9EAW - chains A and B; structure by X-ray diffraction, 2.26 A resolution.

[Chain A (and B)]
Name: Carbonic anhydrase
Source organism: Escherichia coli BL21(DE3)
Notes: EC 4.2.1.1; chain B of this document is another copy of the same molecule, construct and numbering; everything in this record applies to it too
Reference sequence: A0A140NBR3 (A0A140NBR3_ECOBD); residues 1-220 here = UniProt positions 1-220
Chain sequence (220 residues; numbered 1 to 220; the number before each row is that of its first residue):
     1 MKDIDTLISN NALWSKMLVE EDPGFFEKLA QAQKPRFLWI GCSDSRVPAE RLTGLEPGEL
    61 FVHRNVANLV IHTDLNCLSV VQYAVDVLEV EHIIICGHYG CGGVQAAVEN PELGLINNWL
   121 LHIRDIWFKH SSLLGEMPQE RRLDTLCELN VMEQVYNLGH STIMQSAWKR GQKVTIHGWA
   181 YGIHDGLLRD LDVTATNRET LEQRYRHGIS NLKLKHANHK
Disordered / not traced: 1, 215-220 (chain B: 1, 216-220)
Bound ions: Zn2+: Cys-42, Asp-44, His-98, Cys-101
Reported in the primary citation:
  - Zn2+ coordination: Cys-42, Asp-44, His-98, Cys-101

[How chain A and chain B interact]
Residue-residue contacts (107; chain A residue first):
  Lys-2(A) / Arg-36(B)
  Lys-2(A) / Phe-37(B)
  Lys-2(A) / Gly-54(B)  hydrogen bond (side chain-backbone)
  Lys-2(A) / Leu-55(B)
  Lys-2(A) / Glu-56(B)
  Lys-2(A) / Glu-59(B)  salt bridge
  Ile-4(A) / Phe-37(B)  hydrophobic
  Ile-4(A) / His-92(B)
  Ile-4(A) / Ile-94(B)  hydrophobic
  Ile-4(A) / His-177(B)
  Ile-4(A) / Trp-179(B)  hydrophobic
  Leu-7(A) / Thr-53(B)
  Leu-7(A) / Leu-55(B)  hydrophobic
  Ile-8(A) / Trp-179(B)  hydrophobic
  Asn-10(A) / Thr-53(B)  hydrogen bond (side chain-backbone)
  Asn-11(A) / Leu-52(B)  hydrogen bond (side chain-backbone)
  Asn-11(A) / Gly-186(B)  hydrogen bond (side chain-backbone)
  Asn-11(A) / Leu-187(B)
  Asn-11(A) / Leu-188(B)  hydrogen bond (side chain-backbone)
  Ala-12(A) / Leu-187(B)  hydrophobic
  Trp-14(A) / Val-47(B)  hydrophobic
  Trp-14(A) / Arg-51(B)
  Trp-14(A) / Gly-186(B)
  Ser-15(A) / Asp-185(B)  hydrogen bond (side chain-backbone)
  Ser-15(A) / Leu-187(B)
  Phe-26(A) / Ile-183(B)
  Phe-26(A) / His-184(B)
  Phe-26(A) / Asp-185(B)
  Phe-26(A) / Gly-186(B)
  Leu-29(A) / Arg-46(B)
  Leu-29(A) / Val-47(B)  hydrophobic
  Leu-29(A) / Ile-183(B)  hydrophobic
  Arg-36(A) / Lys-2(B)  hydrogen bond (side chain-backbone)
  Phe-37(A) / Leu-7(B)  hydrophobic
  Ser-43(A) / Phe-61(B)
  Ser-43(A) / Val-62(B)  hydrogen bond (side chain-backbone)
  Ser-43(A) / Val-80(B)
  Asp-44(A) / Leu-60(B)
  Asp-44(A) / Phe-61(B)
  Arg-46(A) / Leu-29(B)  hydrogen bond (side chain-backbone)
  Arg-46(A) / Pro-57(B)
  Arg-46(A) / Gly-58(B)
  Val-47(A) / Trp-14(B)  hydrophobic
  Pro-48(A) / Glu-50(B)
  Pro-48(A) / Pro-57(B)
  Glu-50(A) / Ser-45(B)
  Glu-50(A) / Pro-48(B)
  Arg-51(A) / Trp-14(B)
  Leu-52(A) / Asn-11(B)  hydrogen bond (backbone-side chain)
  Thr-53(A) / Leu-7(B)
  Thr-53(A) / Asn-10(B)  hydrogen bond (backbone-side chain)
  Gly-54(A) / Lys-2(B)
  Leu-55(A) / Leu-7(B)  hydrophobic
  Pro-57(A) / Arg-46(B)
  Gly-58(A) / Ser-45(B)
  Gly-58(A) / Arg-46(B)
  Phe-61(A) / Ser-43(B)
  Phe-61(A) / Asp-44(B)
  Val-62(A) / Ser-43(B)  hydrogen bond (backbone-side chain)
  Val-62(A) / Arg-64(B)
  His-63(A) / His-63(B)
  His-63(A) / Arg-64(B)  hydrogen bond (side chain-backbone)
  His-63(A) / Asn-76(B)  hydrogen bond
  Arg-64(A) / Val-62(B)
  Arg-64(A) / His-63(B)  hydrogen bond (backbone-side chain)
  Arg-64(A) / Arg-64(B)
  Asn-65(A) / Asn-76(B)
  Asp-74(A) / Asp-74(B)
  Asp-74(A) / Asn-76(B)  hydrogen bond
  Leu-75(A) / Leu-115(B)  hydrophobic
  Asn-76(A) / His-63(B)  hydrogen bond
  Asn-76(A) / Asn-65(B)
  Asn-76(A) / Asp-74(B)  hydrogen bond
  Asn-76(A) / Asn-76(B)
  Asn-76(A) / Trp-119(B)
  Ser-79(A) / Ile-116(B)
  Val-80(A) / Ser-43(B)
  Val-80(A) / Val-66(B)  hydrophobic
  Gln-82(A) / Leu-113(B)  hydrogen bond (side chain-backbone)
  Gln-82(A) / Gly-114(B)
  Gln-82(A) / Leu-115(B)  hydrogen bond (side chain-backbone)
  Gln-82(A) / Ile-116(B)  hydrogen bond (side chain-backbone)
  Tyr-83(A) / Gly-102(B)
  His-92(A) / Ile-4(B)
  Ile-94(A) / Ile-4(B)  hydrophobic
  Gly-102(A) / Tyr-83(B)
  Leu-113(A) / Gln-82(B)  hydrogen bond (backbone-side chain)
  Gly-114(A) / Gln-82(B)
  Leu-115(A) / Leu-75(B)  hydrophobic
  Leu-115(A) / Gln-82(B)  hydrogen bond (backbone-side chain)
  Ile-116(A) / Ser-79(B)
  Ile-116(A) / Gln-82(B)  hydrogen bond (backbone-side chain)
  Ile-116(A) / Tyr-83(B)  hydrophobic
  Trp-119(A) / Asn-76(B)
  Trp-119(A) / Ser-79(B)
  His-177(A) / Ile-4(B)
  Trp-179(A) / Ile-4(B)  hydrophobic
  Ile-183(A) / Phe-26(B)
  His-184(A) / Phe-26(B)
  Asp-185(A) / Ser-15(B)  hydrogen bond (backbone-side chain)
  Asp-185(A) / Phe-26(B)
  Gly-186(A) / Asn-11(B)  hydrogen bond (backbone-side chain)
  Gly-186(A) / Trp-14(B)
  Gly-186(A) / Phe-26(B)
  Leu-187(A) / Asn-11(B)
  Leu-187(A) / Ser-15(B)
  Leu-188(A) / Asn-11(B)  hydrogen bond (backbone-side chain)
Interface residues without a listed pair, chain A (66 interface residues in all): Asp-3, Val-19, Phe-25, Ala-30, Ser-45, Leu-60, Val-66, Cys-77, Leu-78, Val-87, Gly-103, Ile-163
Interface residues without a listed pair, chain B (68 interface residues in all): Asp-3, Ile-8, Ala-12, Leu-18, Gln-31, Ala-32, Gln-33, Cys-77, Leu-78, Val-87, Gly-103

[Summary]
66 residues of chain A and 68 residues of chain B are in contact; the contacts include 27 hydrogen bonds and 1
salt bridge. Polar pairs include Lys-2(A)/Glu-59(B), Lys-2(A)/Gly-54(B) and Asn-10(A)/Thr-53(B). Cys-42(A),
Asp-44(A), His-98(A) and Cys-101(A) form the Zn2+ site. The paper reports Zn2+ coordination by Cys-42(A),
Asp-44(A) and His-98(A) among others.
Chain A and chain B are both Carbonic anhydrase (Escherichia coli BL21(DE3)); the structure, Escherichia coli
Carbonic Anhydrase 2 in Space Group P2(1)2(1)2, was determined by X-ray diffraction (same publication as 9EAT
and 9EBZ).
